8B4H - chains A and B of the 8 polymer chains in the assembly; structure by electron microscopy, 3.35 A resolution.

# Chain A (and B)
Protein: Putative transposase for insertion sequence element IS5376
Source organism: Geobacillus stearothermophilus
Notes: chain B of this document is another copy of the same molecule, construct and numbering; everything in this record applies to it too
UniProt: Q45618 (TRA6_GEOSE); residue numbers follow UniProt; this construct covers 1-400
Sequence (406 residues; numbered 1 to 406; the number before each row is that of its first residue):
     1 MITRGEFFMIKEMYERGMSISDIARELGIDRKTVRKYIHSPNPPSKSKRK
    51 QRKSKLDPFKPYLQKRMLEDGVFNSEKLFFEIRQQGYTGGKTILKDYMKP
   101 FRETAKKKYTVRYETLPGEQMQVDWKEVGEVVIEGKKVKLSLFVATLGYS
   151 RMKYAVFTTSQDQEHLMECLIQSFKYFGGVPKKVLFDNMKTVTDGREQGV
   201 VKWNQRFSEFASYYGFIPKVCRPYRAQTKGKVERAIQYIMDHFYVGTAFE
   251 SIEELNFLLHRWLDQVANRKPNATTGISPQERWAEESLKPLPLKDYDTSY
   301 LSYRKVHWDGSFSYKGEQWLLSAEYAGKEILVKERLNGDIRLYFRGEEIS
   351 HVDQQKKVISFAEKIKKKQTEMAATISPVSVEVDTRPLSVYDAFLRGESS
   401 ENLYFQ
Not modelled in the structure: 359-406
Sequence notes: cloning artifact (401-406)
Ion coordination: Mg2+: Asp-124 (shared with 1 residue of chain F)
UniProt features mapped onto this chain:
  - DNA-binding region: Ile-20 to His-39 (H-T-H motif)
What the authors report for this chain:
  - catalytic residues: Asp-124, Asp-187, Glu-233
  - Mg2+ coordination: Asp-124, Glu-233
  - conformationally variable residues (order/disorder transition): Arg-225 to Thr-228
  - binding site for DNA (57-MER) / right IS21 transposon end (insertion sequence IS5376): Tyr-113, Gln-369
  - binding site for DNA (57-MER) / right IS21 transposon end (insertion sequence IS5376): Lys-32, Thr-92, Lys-95
  - mutagenesis - D124A, D187A, E233A: abolished catalytic activity
  - mutagenesis - Q369A: decreased catalytic activity

# Chain A / chain B interface
Contacting residue pairs (28):
  Arg-66(A) / Gly-246(B)  hydrogen bond (side chain-backbone)
  Gly-71(A) / Val-245(B)
  Val-72(A) / Val-245(B)
  Val-72(A) / Gly-246(B)
  Asn-74(A) / Asp-241(B)  hydrogen bond (side chain-backbone)
  Asn-74(A) / His-242(B)
  Glu-76(A) / Tyr-238(B)
  Glu-76(A) / His-242(B)  salt bridge
  Lys-77(A) / His-242(B)
  Lys-77(A) / Phe-243(B)  hydrogen bond (side chain-backbone)
  Lys-77(A) / Val-245(B)  hydrogen bond (side chain-backbone)
  Lys-77(A) / Gly-246(B)  hydrogen bond (side chain-backbone)
  Lys-77(A) / Thr-247(B)
  Phe-80(A) / Gln-265(B)
  Tyr-238(A) / Glu-76(B)
  Asp-241(A) / Asn-74(B)  hydrogen bond (backbone-side chain)
  His-242(A) / Asn-74(B)
  His-242(A) / Glu-76(B)  salt bridge
  His-242(A) / Lys-77(B)
  Phe-243(A) / Lys-77(B)  hydrogen bond (backbone-side chain)
  Val-245(A) / Gly-71(B)
  Val-245(A) / Val-72(B)
  Val-245(A) / Lys-77(B)  hydrogen bond (backbone-side chain)
  Gly-246(A) / Arg-66(B)  hydrogen bond (backbone-side chain)
  Gly-246(A) / Val-72(B)
  Gly-246(A) / Lys-77(B)  hydrogen bond (backbone-side chain)
  Thr-247(A) / Lys-77(B)
  Gln-265(A) / Phe-80(B)

# Summary
The chain A/chain B interface involves 15 residues from each chain, with 10 hydrogen bonds and 2 salt bridges.
Polar pairs include Glu-76(A)/His-242(B), Arg-66(A)/Gly-246(B) and Asn-74(A)/Asp-241(B). The paper reports
catalytic residues Asp-124(A), Asp-187(A) and Glu-233(A); D124A, D187A and E233A of chain A abolish catalytic
activity.
Both chains are Putative transposase for insertion sequence element IS5376 (Geobacillus stearothermophilus).
Entry 8B4H (IstA transposase cleaved donor complex) was determined by electron microscopy.
